Entry 6OF8 (X-ray diffraction, 2.10 A resolution); this record covers chains B and D of the 7 polymer chains in the assembly.

Chain B (and D):
Protein: Calcium/calmodulin-dependent protein kinase type II subunit alpha
Organism: Homo sapiens
Notes: EC 2.7.11.17; chain D of this document is another copy of the same molecule, construct and numbering; everything in this record applies to it too
UniProtKB: Q9UQM7 (KCC2A_HUMAN); numbering as in UniProt (aligned over 345-475)
Amino-acid sequence (135 residues; numbered 341 to 475; the number before each row is that of its first residue):
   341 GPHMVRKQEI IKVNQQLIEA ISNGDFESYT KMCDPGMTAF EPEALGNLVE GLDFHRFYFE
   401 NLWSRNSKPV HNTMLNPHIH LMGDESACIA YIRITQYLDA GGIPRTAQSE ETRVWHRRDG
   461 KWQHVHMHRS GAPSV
Disordered / not traced: 341-342, 473-475 (chain D: 341-342, 405-406, 475)
Construct notes: expression tag (341-344); engineered mutation Asn354 (Thr in Q9UQM7), Gln355 (Glu in Q9UQM7), Asn412 (Thr in Q9UQM7), Met414 (Ile in Q9UQM7), His464 (Ile in Q9UQM7), Met467 (Phe in Q9UQM7)

How chain B and chain D interact:
Pairs across the interface (23; chain B residue first):
  Glu383(B) - Thr446(D)  hydrogen bond (backbone-side chain)
  Ala384(B) - Ile434(D)
  Leu385(B) - Thr446(D)
  Leu385(B) - Ala447(D)
  Leu385(B) - Gln448(D)
  Asn387(B) - Leu415(D)
  Asn387(B) - Ile432(D)
  Asn387(B) - Ile434(D)
  Asn387(B) - Gln448(D)  hydrogen bond
  Asp393(B) - His411(D)
  Phe394(B) - Ile434(D)  hydrophobic
  Phe394(B) - Gln436(D)  hydrogen bond (backbone-side chain)
  Phe394(B) - Thr446(D)
  Phe397(B) - Pro409(D)
  Phe397(B) - Gln436(D)
  Phe397(B) - Tyr437(D)
  Phe397(B) - Leu438(D)  hydrophobic
  Phe397(B) - Pro444(D)  hydrophobic
  Tyr398(B) - Gln436(D)
  Tyr398(B) - Thr446(D)
  Asn401(B) - Leu438(D)
  Asn401(B) - Pro444(D)
  Leu402(B) - Pro444(D)
Also at the interface, not in a pair above, chain B (11 interface residues in all): Leu388
Also at the interface, not in a pair above, chain D (14 interface residues in all): Ile443, Arg445

Summary:
11 residues of chain B face 14 of chain D across their interface, with 3 hydrogen bonds. Polar contacts
include Glu383(B)-Thr446(D), Asn387(B)-Gln448(D) and Phe394(B)-Gln436(D).
Both chains are Calcium/calmodulin-dependent protein kinase type II subunit alpha (Homo sapiens). Entry 6OF8
(Structure of Thr354Asn, Glu355Gln, Thr412Asn, Ile414Met, Ile464His, and Phe467Met mutant human CamKII-alpha
hub domain) was determined by X-ray diffraction together with 6OF9 from the same study.
